Entry 5L5P (X-ray diffraction, 2.80 A resolution); this record covers chains B and C of the 28 polymer chains in the assembly.

# Chain B
Name: Proteasome subunit alpha type-3
Source organism: Saccharomyces cerevisiae (strain ATCC 204508 / S288c)
Notes: EC 3.4.25.1
UniProtKB: P23638 (PSA3_YEAST); residues 0-257 here correspond to UniProt positions 1-258 (UniProt number = residue number + 1)
Sequence (258 residues; numbered 0 to 257; the number before each row is that of its first residue; numbering starts at 0):
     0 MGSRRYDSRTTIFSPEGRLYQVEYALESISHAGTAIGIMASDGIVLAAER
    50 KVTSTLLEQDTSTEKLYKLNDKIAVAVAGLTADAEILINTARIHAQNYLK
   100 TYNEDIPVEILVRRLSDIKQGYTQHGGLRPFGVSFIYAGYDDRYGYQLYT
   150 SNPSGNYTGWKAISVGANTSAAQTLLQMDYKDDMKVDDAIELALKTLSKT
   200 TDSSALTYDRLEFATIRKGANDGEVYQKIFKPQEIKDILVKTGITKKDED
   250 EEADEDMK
Not modelled in the structure: 0, 245-257
UniProt features mapped onto this chain:
  - cross-link (Glycyl lysine isopeptide (Lys-Gly)): Lys99 (interchain with G-Cter in ubiquitin), Lys198 (interchain with G-Cter in ubiquitin), Lys230 (interchain with G-Cter in ubiquitin)

# Chain C
Name: Proteasome subunit alpha type-4
Source organism: Saccharomyces cerevisiae (strain ATCC 204508 / S288c)
Notes: EC 3.4.25.1
UniProtKB: P40303 (PSA4_YEAST); residues -1 to 252 here correspond to UniProt positions 1-254 (UniProt number = residue number + 2)
Sequence (254 residues; numbered -1 to 252; the number before each row is that of its first residue; numbers below 1 keep their minus sign (Met-1 is residue -1)):
    -1 MSGYDRALSIFSPDGHIFQVEYALEAVKRGTCAVGVKGKNCVVLGCERRS
    49 TLKLQDTRITPSKVSKIDSHVVLSFSGLNADSRILIEKARVEAQSHRLTL
    99 EDPVTVEYLTRYVAGVQQRYTQSGGVRPFGVSTLIAGFDPRDDEPKLYQT
   149 EPSGIYSSWSAQTIGRNSKTVREFLEKNYDRKEPPATVEECVKLTVRSLL
   199 EVVQTGAKNIEITVVKPDSDIVALSSEEINQYVTQIEQEKQEQQEQDKKK
   249 KSNH
Not modelled in the structure: -1 to 0, 241-252
UniProt features mapped onto this chain:
  - modified residue: Thr58 (Phosphothreonine)

# Interface between chain B and chain C
Contacting residue pairs (72; chain B residue first):
  Arg3(B) with Arg4(C), hydrogen bond (backbone-side chain)
  Asp6(B) with Tyr2(C), hydrogen bond; Arg4(C), salt bridge
  Arg8(B) with Arg4(C)
  Thr10(B) with Leu6(C); Arg125(C)
  Ile11(B) with Gln17(C)
  Phe12(B) with Gln17(C); Tyr20(C), hydrophobic; Ala21(C), hydrophobic; Ala24(C), hydrophobic; Leu76(C), hydrophobic; Arg125(C); Pro126(C); Gly128(C)
  Ser13(B) with Tyr20(C)
  Pro14(B) with Tyr20(C), hydrophobic; Glu23(C)
  Glu15(B) with Glu23(C); Arg27(C), hydrogen bond (backbone-side chain)
  Gly16(B) with Tyr20(C); Glu23(C); Ala24(C); Arg27(C), hydrogen bond (backbone-side chain)
  Arg17(B) with Arg27(C)
  Leu18(B) with Arg125(C)
  Met38(B) with Asp54(C)
  Arg112(B) with Arg81(C)
  Ser115(B) with Arg81(C), hydrogen bond (backbone-side chain)
  Asp116(B) with Arg81(C), salt bridge
  Gln119(B) with Ala78(C); Asp79(C); Ile82(C)
  Thr122(B) with Arg125(C), hydrogen bond (backbone-side chain)
  Gln123(B) with Tyr118(C); Val124(C); Arg125(C), hydrogen bond (backbone-backbone); Phe127(C)
  His124(B) with Gly123(C); Val124(C)
  Gly125(B) with Tyr2(C); Gly123(C)
  Gly126(B) with Tyr2(C)
  Tyr143(B) with Arg56(C), hydrogen bond (backbone-side chain); Ile57(C), hydrophobic
  Tyr145(B) with Arg56(C), hydrogen bond (backbone-side chain)
  Gln146(B) with Ile57(C)
  Leu147(B) with Ile57(C)
  Tyr148(B) with Ile57(C)
  Ser153(B) with Ala78(C)
  Gly154(B) with Ala78(C); Arg81(C), hydrogen bond (backbone-side chain)
  Asn155(B) with Asn77(C); Ala78(C)
  Tyr156(B) with Pro59(C), hydrophobic; Arg81(C)
  Gly158(B) with Gln53(C); Asp54(C), hydrogen bond (backbone-backbone); Ile57(C); Thr58(C), hydrogen bond (backbone-side chain)
  Trp159(B) with Leu50(C), hydrophobic; Lys51(C); Leu52(C); Gln53(C); Asp54(C)
  Lys160(B) with Leu52(C), hydrogen bond (backbone-backbone); Gln53(C); Asp54(C)
  Ala161(B) with Leu52(C)
  Gln172(B) with Leu52(C)
  Leu175(B) with Leu52(C)
  Gln176(B) with Leu52(C)
Interface residues without a listed pair, chain B (41 interface residues in all): Glu108, Thr157, Tyr179

# In short
41 residues of chain B and 31 residues of chain C are in contact; the contacts include 13 hydrogen bonds and 2
salt bridges. Among the polar pairs are Asp6(B)-Arg4(C), Asp116(B)-Arg81(C) and Arg3(B)-Arg4(C).
Here chain B is Proteasome subunit alpha type-3 and chain C is Proteasome subunit alpha type-4, both from
Saccharomyces cerevisiae (strain ATCC 204508 / S288c). Entry 5L5P (Yeast 20S proteasome with human beta5i
(1-138) and human beta6 (97-111; 118-133) in complex with epoxyketone ...) was determined by X-ray
diffraction, deposited together with 5L52, 5L54, 5L55, 5L5A, 5L5B, 5L5D and 30 further entries.
